PDB entry 6A0T | X-ray diffraction, 1.87 A resolution | chain A

[Chain A]
Molecule: Homoserine dehydrogenase
Source organism: Thermus thermophilus HB8
Notes: EC 1.1.1.3
UniProt: Q5SL04 (Q5SL04_THET8); numbering as in UniProt (aligned over 1-332)
Sequence (332 residues; each row starts with the number of its first residue):
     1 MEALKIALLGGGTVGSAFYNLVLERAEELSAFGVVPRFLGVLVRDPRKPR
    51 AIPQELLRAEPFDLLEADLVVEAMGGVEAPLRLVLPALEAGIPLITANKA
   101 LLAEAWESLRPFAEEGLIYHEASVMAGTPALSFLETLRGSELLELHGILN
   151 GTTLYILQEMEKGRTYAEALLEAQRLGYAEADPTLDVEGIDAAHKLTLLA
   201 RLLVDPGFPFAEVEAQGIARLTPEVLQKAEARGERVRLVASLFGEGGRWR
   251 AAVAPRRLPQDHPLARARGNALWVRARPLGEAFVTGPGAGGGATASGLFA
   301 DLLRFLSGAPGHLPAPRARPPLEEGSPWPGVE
Disordered / not traced: 332
Bound ions: Na+: Glu-121, Val-124, Ala-126, Thr-128
Ligand contacts:
  - L-homoserine (HSE): Leu-149, Asn-150, Gly-151, Thr-152, Tyr-178, Ala-179, Glu-180, Asp-186, Asp-191, Lys-195, Gly-288, Ala-289
  - NADP (NAP; NADP nicotinamide-adenine-dinucleotide phosphate): Gly-10, Gly-11, Gly-12, Thr-13, Val-14, Gly-15, Leu-42, Val-43, Arg-44, Asp-45, Lys-48, Arg-50, Ala-73, Met-74, Gly-75, Ala-97, Asn-98, Ala-122, Gly-177, Tyr-178, Glu-180, Ala-289, Gly-290, Thr-294

[In short]
Bound to chain A: L-homoserine and NADP. The Na+ site is built by Glu-121, Val-124, Ala-126 and Thr-128.
Chain A is Homoserine dehydrogenase (Thermus thermophilus HB8); the structure, Homoserine dehydrogenase K99A
mutant from Thermus thermophilus HB8 complexed with HSE and NADP+, was determined by X-ray diffraction,
deposited together with 6A0R, 6A0S and 6A0U.
